PDB entry 7KYR | X-ray diffraction, 1.71 A resolution | chain A

== Chain A ==
Protein: Myoglobin
Source organism: Physeter catodon
Reference sequence: P02185 (MYG_PHYMC); residues 0-153 here correspond to UniProt positions 1-154 (UniProt number = residue number + 1)
Amino-acid sequence (154 residues; numbered 0 to 153; the number before each row is that of its first residue; numbering starts at 0):
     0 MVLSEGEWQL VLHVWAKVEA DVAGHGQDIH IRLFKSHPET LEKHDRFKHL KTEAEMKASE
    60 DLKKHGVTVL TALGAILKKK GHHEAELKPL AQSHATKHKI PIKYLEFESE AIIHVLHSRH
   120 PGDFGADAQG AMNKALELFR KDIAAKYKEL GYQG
Disordered / not traced: 0, 153
Differences from the reference sequence: engineered mutation H29 (Leu30 in P02185), H43 (Phe44 in P02185), E107 (Ile108 in P02185)
Swiss-Prot annotation at these positions:
  - binding site (nitrite): H64
  - binding site (O2): H64
  - binding site (heme b): H93
  - modified residue: S3 (Phosphoserine), T67 (Phosphothreonine)
Ion coordination: Na+ near D44 (its only coordinating residue here); heme Fe near H93 (its only coordinating residue here)
Ligand contacts: heme (HEM): T39, K42, H43, R45, H64, T67, V68, A71, L72, P88, L89, S92, H93, H97, I99, Y103, L104, E107, F138
From the paper describing this entry:
  - binding site for heme: H64
  - mutagenesis - I107E: increased binding to O2

== Summary ==
Ligands of chain A: heme. Curated annotation (UniProt) lists nitrite-binding residue H64, O2-binding residue
H64 and heme b-binding residue H93. The paper reports a binding site for heme at H64; I107E increases binding
to O2.
Chain A is Myoglobin (Physeter catodon); the structure, Crystal structure of I107E CuB myoglobin (I107E L29H
F43H sperm whale myoglobin), was determined by X-ray diffraction, deposited together with 7L3U and 7L3Y.
